9ASD - chains L and R of the 3 polymer chains in the assembly; structure by electron microscopy, 3.30 A resolution.

Chain L:
Molecule: VIR-7229 Fab light chain
Source organism: Homo sapiens
Notes: antibody fragment or engineered binder
Chain sequence (110 residues; row label = number of the first residue in the row):
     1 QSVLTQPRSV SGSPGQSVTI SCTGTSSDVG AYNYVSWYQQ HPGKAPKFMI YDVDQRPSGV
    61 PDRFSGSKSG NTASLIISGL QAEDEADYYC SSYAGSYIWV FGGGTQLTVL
Disordered / not traced: 1, 110
Disulfides: C22-C90

Chain R:
Molecule: Spike glycoprotein
Source organism: Homo sapiens
Notes: fragment: Prefusion-stabilized BA2.86 spike trimer
UniProt: P0DTC2 (SPIKE_SARS2); aligned to UniProt positions 1-1204 over residues 4-1208 (the alignment contains insertions or deletions, so no single offset holds)
Chain sequence (1273 residues; row label = number of the first residue in the row; note: 1 number in that range is skipped by the numbering (no residue carries it; nothing is unmodelled there)):
     4 MFVFLVLLPL VSSQCVMPLF NLITTTQSYT NSFTRGVYYP DKVFRSSVLH LTQDLFLPFF
    64 SNVTWFHAIS GTNGTKRFDN PVLPFNDGVY FASTEKSNII RGWIFGTTLD SKTQSLLIVN
   124 NATNVFIKVC EFQFCNDPFL DVYHKNNKSW MESESGVYSS ANNCTFEYVS QPFLMDLEGK
   184 QGNFKNLREF VFKNIDGYFK IYSKHTPIIG RDFPQGFSAL EPLVDLPIGI NITRFQTLLA
   244 LNRSYLTPGD SSSGWTAGAA DYYVGYLQPR TFLLKYNENG TITDAVDCAL DPLSETKCTL
   304 KSFTVEKGIY QTSNFRVQPT ESIVRFPNVT NLCPFHEVFN ATRFASVYAW NRTRISNCVA
   364 DYSVLYNFAP FFAFKCYGVS PTKLNDLCFT NVYADSFVIK GNEVSQIAPG QTGNIADYNY
   424 KLPDDFTGCV IAWNSNKLDS KHSGNYDYWY RLFRKSKLKP FERDISTEIY QAGNKPCK
   483 GKGPNCYFPL QSYGFRPTYG VGHQPYRVVV LSFELLHAPA TVCGPKKSTN LVKNKCVNFN
   543 FNGLTGTGVL TKSNKKFLPF QQFGRDIVDT TDAVRDPQTL EILDITPCSF GGVSVITPGT
   603 NTSNQVAVLY QGVNCTEVSV AIHADQLTPT WRVYSTGSNV FQTRAGCLIG AEYVNNSYEC
   663 DIPIGAGVCA SYQTQTKSRG SASSVASQSI IAYTMSLGAE NSVAYSNNSI AIPTNFTISV
   723 TTEILPVSMT KTSVDCTMYI CGDSTECSNL LLQYGSFCTQ LKRALTGIAV EQDKNTQEVF
   783 AQVKQIYKTP PIKYFGGFNF SQILPDPSKP SKRSPIEDLL FNKVTLADAG FIKQYGDCLG
   843 DIAARDLICA QKFNGLTVLP PLLTDEMIAQ YTSALLAGTI TSGWTFGAGP ALQIPFPMQM
   903 AYRFNGIGVT QNVLYENQKL IANQFNSAIG KIQDSLFSTP SALGKLQDVV NHNAQALNTL
   963 VKQLSSKFGA ISSVLNDILS RLDPPEAEVQ IDRLITGRLQ SLQTYVTQQL IRAAEIRASA
  1023 NLAATKMSEC VLGQSKRVDF CGKGYHLMSF PQSAPHGVVF LHVTYVPAQE KNFTTAPAIC
  1083 HDGKAHFPRE GVFVSNGTHW FVTQRNFYEP QIITTDNTFV SGNCDVVIGI VNNTVYDPLQ
  1143 LELDSFKEEL DKYFKNHTSP DVDLGDISGI NASVVNIQKE IDRLNEVAKN LNESLIDLQE
  1203 LGKYEQGSGY IPEAPRDGQA YVRKDGEWVL LSTFLGRSLE VLFQGPGSGG LNDIFEAQKI
  1263 EWHEGSGHHH HHHHH
Disordered / not traced: 4-332, 370-372, 483, 529-1277
Construct notes: insertion (20); conflict P21 (Asn17 in P0DTC2), F23 (Thr19 in P0DTC2), N24 (Thr20 in P0DTC2), 65 further conflict positions vs the reference (P0DTC2) not listed; expression tag (1209-1277)
Disulfides: C336-C361, C379-C432, C391-C525, C480-C488
Covalent attachments: N-acetylglucosamine (NAG) linked to N343, N354
Swiss-Prot annotation at these positions:
  - glycosylation: N334 (N-linked (GlcNAc...) (complex) asparagine)
From the paper describing this entry:
  - mutagenesis - L455S: unchanged binding to VIR-7229

How chain L and chain R interact:
Pairs across the interface (7; chain L residue first):
  N33(L) - N405(R)
  Y34(L) - Q409(R)  hydrogen bond
  Y34(L) - G416(R)
  Y34(L) - N417(R)  hydrogen bond (side chain-backbone)
  Y97(L) - T415(R)
  Y97(L) - D420(R)  hydrogen bond
  Y97(L) - K460(R)
Other interface residues (no listed pair), chain L (8 interface residues in all): Y32, Y51, V53, Q55, Y93
Other interface residues (no listed pair), chain R (10 interface residues in all): K403, Q493, H505

Summary:
8 residues of chain L and 10 residues of chain R are in contact; the contacts include 3 hydrogen bonds. Polar
contacts include Y34(L)-Q409(R), Y34(L)-N417(R) and Y97(L)-D420(R). Covalently linked N-acetylglucosamine: at
N343(R) and N354(R). From the paper: L455S of chain R leaves binding to VIR-7229 unchanged.
Chain L is VIR-7229 Fab light chain and chain R is Spike glycoprotein, both from Homo sapiens; the structure,
VIR-7229 Fab fragment bound the SARS-CoV-2 BA.2.86 spike trimer (local refinement of the BA 2.86 RBD/VIR-7229
..., was determined by electron microscopy (same publication as 8S6M, 9ATM and 9AU2).
